PDB entry 3JAR | electron microscopy, 3.40 A resolution | chains N and A of the 14 polymer chains in the assembly

[Chain N]
Protein: Microtubule-associated protein RP/EB family member 3
Organism: Homo sapiens
UniProtKB: Q9UPY8 (MARE3_HUMAN); residues 1-200 here = UniProt positions 1-200
Sequence (203 residues; row label = number of the first residue in the row; numbers below 1 keep their minus sign (Ser-2 is residue -2)):
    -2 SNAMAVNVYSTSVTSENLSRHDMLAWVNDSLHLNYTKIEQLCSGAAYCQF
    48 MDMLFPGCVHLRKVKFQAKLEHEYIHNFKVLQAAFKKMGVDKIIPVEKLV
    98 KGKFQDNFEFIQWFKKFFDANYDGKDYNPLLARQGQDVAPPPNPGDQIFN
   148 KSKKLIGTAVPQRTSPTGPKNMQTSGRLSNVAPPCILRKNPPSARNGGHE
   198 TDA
Unresolved in the structure: -2 to 0, 132-200
Sequence notes: expression tag (-2 to 0)

[Chain A]
Protein: Tubulin alpha-1B chain
Organism: Sus scrofa
UniProtKB: Q2XVP4 (TBA1B_PIG); numbering as in UniProt (aligned over 1-451)
Sequence (451 residues; numbered 1 to 451; the number before each row is that of its first residue):
     1 MRECISIHVGQAGVQIGNACWELYCLEHGIQPDGQMPSDKTIGGGDDSFN
    51 TFFSETGAGKHVPRAVFVDLEPTVIDEVRTGTYRQLFHPEQLITGKEDAA
   101 NNYARGHYTIGKEIIDLVLDRIRKLADQCTGLQGFLVFHSFGGGTGSGFT
   151 SLLMERLSVDYGKKSKLEFSIYPAPQVSTAVVEPYNSILTTHTTLEHSDC
   201 AFMVDNEAIYDICRRNLDIERPTYTNLNRLISQIVSSITASLRFDGALNV
   251 DLTEFQTNLVPYPRIHFPLATYAPVISAEKAYHEQLSVAEITNACFEPAN
   301 QMVKCDPRHGKYMACCLLYRGDVVPKDVNAAIATIKTKRSIQFVDWCPTG
   351 FKVGINYQPPTVVPGGDLAKVQRAVCMLSNTTAIAEAWARLDHKFDLMYA
   401 KRAFVHWYVGEGMEEGEFSEAREDMAALEKDYEEVGVDSVEGEGEEEGEE
   451 Y
Unresolved in the structure: 38-46, 442-451
Residues lining bound ligands: GTP (guanosine-5'-triphosphate): Gly10, Gln11, Ala12, Gln15, Ile16, Asp69, Glu71, Asp98, Ala99, Ala100, Asn101, Ser140, Gly143, Gly144, Thr145, Gly146, Ile171, Thr179, Glu183, Asn206, Tyr224, Leu227, Asn228, Ile231
Reported in the primary citation:
  - catalytic residues: Glu254 (citing earlier work)

[Chain N / chain A interface]
Pairs across the interface - 10 pairs, chain N then chain A:
  Tyr6(N) - His197(A)
  Thr8(N) - Ser158(A)
  Thr8(N) - Gly162(A)
  Thr8(N) - Glu196(A)  hydrogen bond (side chain-backbone)
  Ser9(N) - Glu196(A)  hydrogen bond (side chain-backbone)
  Thr11(N) - Pro263(A)
  Lys89(N) - Val159(A)
  Ile90(N) - Asp160(A)
  Gln102(N) - Lys163(A)
  Glu106(N) - Lys163(A)
Other interface residues (no listed pair), chain N (9 interface residues in all): Asp88
Other interface residues (no listed pair), chain A (10 interface residues in all): Ser198, Asp199

[Summary]
Chain N and chain A form an interface of 9 and 10 residues respectively; the contacts include 2 hydrogen
bonds. Polar contacts include Thr8(N)-Glu196(A) and Ser9(N)-Glu196(A). Chain A binds GTP. The paper reports
the catalytic residue Glu254(A).
Chain N is Microtubule-associated protein RP/EB family member 3 (Homo sapiens) and chain A is Tubulin alpha-1B
chain (Sus scrofa); the structure, Cryo-EM structure of GDP-microtubule co-polymerized with EB3, was
determined by electron microscopy (same publication as 3JAK, 3JAL, 3JAS, 3JAT and 3JAW).
